8BMS - chains B and C of the 3 polymer chains in the assembly; structure by electron microscopy, 2.60 A resolution.

== Chain B ==
Name: Energy-coupling factor transporter ATP-binding protein EcfA2
From: Lactobacillus delbrueckii subsp. bulgaricus ATCC 11842
Notes: EC 3.6.3.-
Reference sequence: Q1GBI9 (ECFA2_LACDA); numbering as in UniProt (aligned over 1-287)
Sequence (287 residues; row label = number of the first residue in the row):
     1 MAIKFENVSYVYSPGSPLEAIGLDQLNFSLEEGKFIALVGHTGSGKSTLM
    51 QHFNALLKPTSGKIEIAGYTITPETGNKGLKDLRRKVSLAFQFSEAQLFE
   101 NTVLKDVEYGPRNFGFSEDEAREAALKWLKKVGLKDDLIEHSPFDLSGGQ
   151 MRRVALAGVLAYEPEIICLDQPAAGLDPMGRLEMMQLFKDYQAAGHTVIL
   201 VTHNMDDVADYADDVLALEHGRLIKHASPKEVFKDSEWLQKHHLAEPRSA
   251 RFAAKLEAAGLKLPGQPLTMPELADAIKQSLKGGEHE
Disordered / not traced: 1, 283-287
Differences from the reference sequence: engineered mutation Q171 (Glu in Q1GBI9)
Ion coordination: Mg2+: S47, Q92 (together with ATP)
Small-molecule neighbours:
  - ATP (adenosine-5'-triphosphate), molecule 1: Y12, H41, T42, G43, S44, G45, K46, S47, T48, Q92, Q171, H203
  - ATP, molecule 2: F144, D145, L146, S147, G148, G149, Q150, G175
Curated features (UniProtKB/Swiss-Prot):
  - binding site (ATP): G40 to S47

== Chain C ==
Name: Energy-coupling factor transporter transmembrane protein EcfT
From: Lactobacillus delbrueckii subsp. bulgaricus ATCC 11842
Reference sequence: Q1GBI8 (Q1GBI8_LACDA); numbering as in UniProt (aligned over 1-265)
Sequence (265 residues; each row starts with the number of its first residue):
     1 MSKIIIGRYLPGTTFVYRVDPRAKLLTTFYFIIMIFLANNWVSYLVISIF
    51 GLAYVFATGLKARVFWDGVKPMIWMIVFTSLLQTFFMAGGKVYWHWWIFT
   101 LSSEGLINGLYVFIRFAMIILVSTVMTVTTKPLEIADAMEWMLTPLKLFK
   151 VNVGMISLVISIALRFVPTLFDQTVKIMNAQRSRGADFNDGGLVKRAKSV
   201 VPMLVPLFIDSLEVALDLSTAMESRGYKGSEGRTRYRILEWSKVDLIPVA
   251 YCLLLTILMITTRKH
Disordered / not traced: 1-2

== Chain B / chain C interface ==
Pairs across the interface - 29 pairs, chain B then chain C:
  L18(B) - P11(C)  hydrophobic
  N54(B) - S183(C)
  L56(B) - S183(C)
  N77(B) - R182(C)
  N77(B) - N189(C)
  K81(B) - G185(C)
  K81(B) - D187(C)
  R84(B) - R182(C)
  R84(B) - S183(C)
  F91(B) - S183(C)
  E95(B) - K176(C)
  A96(B) - K176(C)
  A96(B) - A180(C)
  Q97(B) - A180(C)
  Q97(B) - R184(C)  hydrogen bond (backbone-side chain)
  F99(B) - A180(C)  hydrophobic
  F99(B) - Q181(C)
  F99(B) - R184(C)
  D106(B) - R184(C)  salt bridge
  Y109(B) - Q181(C)  hydrogen bond
  Y109(B) - R184(C)
  Y109(B) - A186(C)
  G110(B) - R184(C)
  N113(B) - R184(C)  hydrogen bond (side chain-backbone)
  N113(B) - G185(C)
  N113(B) - A186(C)
  F114(B) - R184(C)
  F114(B) - G185(C)
  Y162(B) - S183(C)
Other interface residues (no listed pair), chain B (20 interface residues in all): K78, L98, G158
Other interface residues (no listed pair), chain C (13 interface residues in all): I177, N179

== Summary ==
Chain B and chain C form an interface of 20 and 13 residues respectively; the contacts include 3 hydrogen
bonds and 1 salt bridge. Polar pairs include D106(B)-R184(C), Q97(B)-R184(C) and Y109(B)-Q181(C). Ligands of
chain B: ATP. UniProt lists 8 ATP-binding residues on chain B.
Chain B is Energy-coupling factor transporter ATP-binding protein EcfA2 and chain C is Energy-coupling factor
transporter transmembrane protein EcfT, both from Lactobacillus delbrueckii subsp. bulgaricus ATCC 11842; the
structure, Cryo-EM structure of the mutant solitary ECF module 2EQ in MSP2N2 lipid nanodiscs in the ATPase
..., was determined by electron microscopy together with 8BMP, 8BMQ and 8BMR from the same study.
